Entry 7E4R (X-ray diffraction, 2.60 A resolution); this record covers chains C and D of the 6 polymer chains in the assembly.

== Chain C ==
Protein: Tubulin alpha-1B chain
Source organism: Bos taurus
Reference sequence: P81947 (TBA1B_BOVIN); residue numbers follow UniProt; this construct covers 1-440
Amino-acid sequence (440 residues; row label = number of the first residue in the row):
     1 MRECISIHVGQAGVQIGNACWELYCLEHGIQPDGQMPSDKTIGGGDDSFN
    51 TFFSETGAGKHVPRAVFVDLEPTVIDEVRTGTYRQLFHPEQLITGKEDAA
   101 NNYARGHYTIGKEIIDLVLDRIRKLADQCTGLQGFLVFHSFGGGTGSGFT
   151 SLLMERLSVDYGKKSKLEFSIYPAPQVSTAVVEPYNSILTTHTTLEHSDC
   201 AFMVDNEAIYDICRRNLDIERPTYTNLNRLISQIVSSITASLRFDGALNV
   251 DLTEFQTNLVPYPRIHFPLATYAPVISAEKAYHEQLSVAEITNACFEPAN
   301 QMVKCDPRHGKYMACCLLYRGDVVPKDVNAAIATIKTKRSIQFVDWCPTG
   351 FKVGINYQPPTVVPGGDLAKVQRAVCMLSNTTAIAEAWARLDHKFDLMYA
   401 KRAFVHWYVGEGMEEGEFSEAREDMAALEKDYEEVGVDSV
Bound ions: Ca2+: Asp-39, Thr-41, Gly-44, Glu-55
Ligand contacts: GTP (guanosine-5'-triphosphate): Gly-10, Gln-11, Ala-12, Gln-15, Ile-16, Asp-69, Asp-98, Ala-99, Ala-100, Asn-101, Ser-140, Gly-142, Gly-143, Gly-144, Thr-145, Gly-146, Ile-171, Val-177, Ser-178, Thr-179, Glu-183, Asn-206, Tyr-224, Leu-227, Asn-228, Ile-231

== Chain D ==
Protein: Tubulin beta-2B chain
Source organism: Bos taurus
Reference sequence: Q6B856 (TBB2B_BOVIN); numbering as in UniProt (aligned over 1-431)
Amino-acid sequence (431 residues; row label = number of the first residue in the row):
     1 MREIVHIQAGQCGNQIGAKFWEVISDEHGIDPTGSYHGDSDLQLERINVY
    51 YNEATGNKYVPRAILVDLEPGTMDSVRSGPFGQIFRPDNFVFGQSGAGNN
   101 WAKGHYTEGAELVDSVLDVVRKESESCDCLQGFQLTHSLGGGTGSGMGTL
   151 LISKIREEYPDRIMNTFSVMPSPKVSDTVVEPYNATLSVHQLVENTDETY
   201 CIDNEALYDICFRTLKLTTPTYGDLNHLVSATMSGVTTCLRFPGQLNADL
   251 RKLAVNMVPFPRLHFFMPGFAPLTSRGSQQYRALTVPELTQQMFDSKNMM
   301 AACDPRHGRYLTVAAIFRGRMSMKEVDEQMLNVQNKNSSYFVEWIPNNVK
   351 TAVCDIPPRGLKMSATFIGNSTAIQELFKRISEQFTAMFRRKAFLHWYTG
   401 EGMDEMEFTEAESNMNDLVSEYQQYQDATAD
Not modelled in the structure: 274-283
Bound ions: Mg2+: Glu-69 (together with GTP)
Ligand contacts:
  - GTP (guanosine-5'-triphosphate): Gly-10, Gln-11, Cys-12, Gln-15, Glu-69, Gly-96, Ala-97, Gly-98, Asn-99, Asn-100, Ser-138, Gly-140, Gly-141, Gly-142, Thr-143, Gly-144, Val-169, Pro-171, Val-175, Ser-176, Glu-181, Asn-204, Leu-207, Tyr-222, Leu-225, Asn-226
  - HZ0 ((10E,12E)-86-chloro-14-hydroxy-85,14-dimethoxy-33,2,7,10-tetramethyl-12,6-dioxo-7-aza-1(6,4)-oxazinana-3(2,3)-oxirana-8(1,3)-benzenacyclotetradecaphane-10,12-dien-4-yl N-methyl-N-(3-(methylsulfinothioyl)propanoyl)-D-alaninate): Ala-97, Gly-98, Asn-99, Asn-100, Lys-103, Asp-177, Thr-178, Val-179, Val-180, Phe-394, Trp-397, Tyr-398
Curated features (UniProtKB/Swiss-Prot):
  - motif: Met-1 to Ile-4 (MREI motif)
  - binding site (GTP): Gln-11, Glu-69, Ser-138, Gly-142, Thr-143, Gly-144, Asn-204, Asn-226
  - binding site (Mg(2+)): Glu-69
  - modified residue: Ser-40 (Phosphoserine), Thr-55 (Phosphothreonine), Lys-58 (N6-acetyllysine), Ser-172 (Phosphoserine), Thr-285 (Phosphothreonine), Thr-290 (Phosphothreonine), Arg-318 (Omega-N-methylarginine)
  - cross-link (Glycyl lysine isopeptide (Lys-Gly)): Lys-58 (interchain with G-Cter in ubiquitin), Lys-324 (interchain with G-Cter in ubiquitin)

== Interface between chain C and chain D ==
Pairs across the interface (55):
  Gln-11(C) / Gln-245(D)  hydrogen bond
  Lys-96(C) / Asp-128(D)  salt bridge
  Lys-96(C) / Cys-129(D)
  Glu-97(C) / Arg-2(D)  salt bridge
  Glu-97(C) / Cys-129(D)
  Glu-97(C) / Arg-162(D)  salt bridge
  Asp-98(C) / Lys-252(D)  salt bridge
  Ala-100(C) / Arg-251(D)
  Ala-100(C) / Lys-252(D)
  Ala-100(C) / Val-255(D)
  Asn-101(C) / Lys-252(D)
  Arg-105(C) / Arg-251(D)
  Pro-175(C) / Asn-347(D)
  Ser-178(C) / Lys-350(D)  hydrogen bond
  Thr-179(C) / Gln-245(D)
  Thr-179(C) / Leu-246(D)
  Thr-179(C) / Asn-256(D)  hydrogen bond (backbone-side chain)
  Ala-180(C) / Asn-256(D)
  Ala-180(C) / Lys-350(D)
  Val-181(C) / Asn-256(D)  hydrogen bond (backbone-side chain)
  Val-181(C) / Ile-345(D)  hydrophobic
  Val-181(C) / Pro-346(D)
  Glu-220(C) / Lys-324(D)
  Arg-221(C) / Met-323(D)
  Arg-221(C) / Asp-327(D)  salt bridge
  Tyr-224(C) / Gln-245(D)  hydrogen bond
  Lys-394(C) / Pro-346(D)
  Lys-394(C) / Asn-347(D)  hydrogen bond
  Leu-397(C) / Glu-343(D)
  Leu-397(C) / Trp-344(D)
  Leu-397(C) / Pro-346(D)  hydrophobic
  Leu-397(C) / Ala-430(D)  hydrophobic
  Met-398(C) / Trp-344(D)  hydrogen bond (backbone-backbone)
  Met-398(C) / Ile-345(D)  hydrophobic
  Met-398(C) / Pro-346(D)
  Lys-401(C) / Phe-260(D)
  Lys-401(C) / Trp-344(D)
  Lys-401(C) / Thr-429(D)  hydrogen bond (side chain-backbone)
  Lys-401(C) / Ala-430(D)
  Arg-402(C) / Phe-260(D)
  Ala-403(C) / Pro-259(D)
  Ala-403(C) / Phe-260(D)  hydrophobic
  Phe-404(C) / Val-255(D)
  Phe-404(C) / Asn-256(D)
  Phe-404(C) / Val-258(D)
  Phe-404(C) / Pro-259(D)  hydrogen bond (backbone-backbone)
  Phe-404(C) / Thr-312(D)
  Phe-404(C) / Ile-345(D)  hydrophobic
  His-406(C) / Val-258(D)
  His-406(C) / Pro-259(D)  hydrogen bond (side chain-backbone)
  His-406(C) / Phe-260(D)
  His-406(C) / Pro-261(D)
  Trp-407(C) / Ala-254(D)
  Trp-407(C) / Val-255(D)
  Trp-407(C) / Val-258(D)  hydrogen bond (side chain-backbone)
Also at the interface, not in a pair above, chain C (26 interface residues in all): Val-182, Tyr-210
Also at the interface, not in a pair above, chain D (31 interface residues in all): Asp-197, Asp-249, Asn-348, Ala-428

== Summary ==
The interface between chain C and chain D involves 26 residues on one side and 31 on the other; the contacts
include 11 hydrogen bonds and 5 salt bridges. Polar pairs include Lys-96(C)/Asp-128(D), Glu-97(C)/Arg-2(D) and
Glu-97(C)/Arg-162(D). Ligands of chain C: GTP.
Here chain C is Tubulin alpha-1B chain and chain D is Tubulin beta-2B chain, both from Bos taurus. Entry 7E4R
(Crystal structure of tubulin in complex with D-DM1-SMe) was determined by X-ray diffraction (same publication
as 7E4Q and 7E4Z).
